PDB entry 3HL7 | X-ray diffraction, 1.88 A resolution | chain A

# Chain A
Name: Mitogen-activated protein kinase 14
Source organism: Homo sapiens
Notes: EC 2.7.11.24
UniProt: Q16539 (MK14_HUMAN); residues 0-359 here correspond to UniProt positions 1-360 (UniProt number = residue number + 1)
Amino-acid sequence (360 residues; numbered 0 to 359; the number before each row is that of its first residue; numbering starts at 0):
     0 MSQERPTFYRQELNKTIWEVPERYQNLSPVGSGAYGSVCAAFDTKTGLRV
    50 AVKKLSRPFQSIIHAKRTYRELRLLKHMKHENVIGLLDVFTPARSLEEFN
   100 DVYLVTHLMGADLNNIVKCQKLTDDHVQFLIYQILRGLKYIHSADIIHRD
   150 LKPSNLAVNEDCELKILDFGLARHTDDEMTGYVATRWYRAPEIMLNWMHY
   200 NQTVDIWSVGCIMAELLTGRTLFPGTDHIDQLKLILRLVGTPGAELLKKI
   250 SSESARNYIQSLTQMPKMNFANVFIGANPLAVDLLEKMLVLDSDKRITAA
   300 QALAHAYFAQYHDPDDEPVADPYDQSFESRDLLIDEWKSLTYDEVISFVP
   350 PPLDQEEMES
Not modelled in the structure: 0-4, 172-182, 352-359
Ligand contacts:
  - I46 (2-fluoro-4-[4-(4-fluorophenyl)-1H-pyrazol-3-yl]pyridine): Pro190, Glu191, Leu194, Trp196, Leu231, Leu235, Pro241, Leu245, Lys248, Ile249, Ile258, Leu290, Asp291, Ser292, Arg295
  - I47 (2-{4-[5-(4-chlorophenyl)-4-pyrimidin-4-yl-1H-pyrazol-3-yl]piperidin-1-yl}-2-oxoethanol): Val29, Ser31, Gly32, Val37, Ala50, Lys52, Leu74, Ile83, Leu85, Leu103, Val104, Thr105, His106, Leu107, Met108, Asp111, Ser153, Leu166, Asp167
Swiss-Prot annotation at these positions:
  - motif: Thr179 to Tyr181 (TXY)
  - active site: Asp167 (Proton acceptor)
  - binding site (ATP): Val29 to Val37, Lys52
  - modified residue: Ser1 (N-acetylserine), Thr15 (Phosphothreonine), Lys52 (N6-acetyllysine), Lys151 (N6-acetyllysine), Thr179 (Phosphothreonine), Tyr181 (Phosphotyrosine), Thr262 (Phosphothreonine), Tyr322 (Phosphotyrosine)

# In short
Ligands of chain A: compound I47 and compound I46. From UniProt: active-site residue Asp167 and 10 ATP-binding
residues.
Chain A is Mitogen-activated protein kinase 14 (Homo sapiens); the structure, Crystal Structure of Human
p38alpha complexed with SD-0006, was determined by X-ray diffraction (same publication as 3HLL).
